4BQ6 - chains E and F of the 3 polymer chains in the assembly; structure by X-ray diffraction, 2.30 A resolution.

# Chain E
Protein: Rgm domain family member B
Source organism: Homo sapiens
Notes: fragment: ectodomain, residues 50-168
Reference sequence: Q6NW40 (RGMB_HUMAN); numbering as in UniProt (aligned over 50-168)
Chain sequence (122 residues; each row starts with the number of its first residue):
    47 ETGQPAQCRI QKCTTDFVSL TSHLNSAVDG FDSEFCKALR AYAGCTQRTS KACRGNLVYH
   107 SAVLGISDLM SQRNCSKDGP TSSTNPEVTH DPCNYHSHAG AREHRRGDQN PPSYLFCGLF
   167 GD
Unresolved in the structure: 47-137, 143-157
Construct notes: expression tag (47-49)
UniProt features mapped onto this chain:
  - site: Asp-168 (Cleavage)
  - glycosylation: Asn-120 (N-linked (GlcNAc...) asparagine)
Reported in the primary citation:
  - post-translational modification sites: Asp-168

# Chain F
Protein: Rgm domain family member B
Source organism: Homo sapiens
Notes: fragment: ectodomain, residues 169-410
Reference sequence: Q6NW40 (RGMB_HUMAN); numbering as in UniProt (aligned over 169-410)
Chain sequence (251 residues; row label = number of the first residue in the row):
   169 PHLRTFKDNF QTCKVEGAWP LIDNNYLSVQ VTNVPVVPGS SATATNKITI IFKAHHGCTD
   229 QKVYQAVTDD LPAAFVDGTT SGGDSDAKSL RIVERESGHY VEMHARYIGT TVFVRQVGRY
   289 LTLAIRMPED LAMSYEESQD LQLCVNGCPL SERIDDGQGQ VSAILGHSLP RTSLVQAWPG
   349 YTLETANTQC HEKMPVKDIY FQSCVFDLLT TGDANFTAAA HSALEDVEAL HPRKERWHIF
   409 PSGTKHHHHH H
Unresolved in the structure: 264-267, 322-419
Disulfide bonds: Cys-181/Cys-316
Construct notes: expression tag (411-419); conflict Gly-225 (Glu in Q6NW40)
UniProt features mapped onto this chain:
  - glycosylation: Asn-383 (N-linked (GlcNAc...) asparagine)
Reported in the primary citation:
  - mutagenesis - P206N: decreased signaling
  - mutagenesis - A186R: abolished signaling

# Chain E / chain F interface
Contacting residue pairs (55; chain E residue first):
  Cys-139(E) with Gly-225(F), hydrogen bond (side chain-backbone); Cys-226(F), disulfide; Ser-257(F); Tyr-275(F)
  Asn-140(E) with Arg-274(F)
  Tyr-141(E) with Arg-274(F), hydrogen bond (backbone-backbone); Tyr-275(F); Ile-276(F); Gly-277(F); Pro-296(F); Asp-298(F), hydrogen bond; Leu-299(F), hydrophobic
  His-142(E) with Asp-298(F), salt bridge
  Ser-159(E) with Pro-296(F); Glu-297(F), hydrogen bond (backbone-backbone)
  Tyr-160(E) with Gly-277(F); Arg-294(F); Met-295(F); Pro-296(F)
  Leu-161(E) with Phe-174(F); Ile-293(F); Arg-294(F); Met-295(F), hydrogen bond (backbone-backbone); Glu-297(F); Ala-300(F), hydrophobic; Met-301(F), hydrophobic
  Phe-162(E) with Arg-172(F), hydrogen bond (backbone-side chain); Thr-173(F); Phe-174(F); Ile-293(F); Arg-294(F)
  Cys-163(E) with Arg-172(F); Phe-174(F), hydrophobic; Leu-291(F); Ala-292(F); Ile-293(F), hydrogen bond (backbone-backbone); Cys-312(F), disulfide
  Gly-164(E) with His-170(F); Leu-171(F); Arg-172(F), hydrogen bond (backbone-backbone); Leu-291(F)
  Leu-165(E) with His-170(F); Leu-189(F), hydrophobic; Val-199(F), hydrophobic; Thr-213(F); Thr-290(F); Leu-291(F), hydrogen bond (backbone-backbone)
  Phe-166(E) with Pro-169(F); His-170(F), hydrogen bond (backbone-backbone); Thr-290(F)
  Gly-167(E) with His-170(F)
  Asp-168(E) with His-170(F); Ala-210(F); Thr-211(F); Ala-212(F)
Interface residues without a listed pair, chain F (35 interface residues in all): Asp-176, Asn-201, Leu-289
Cross-chain cystine bridges: Cys-139(E)/Cys-226(F), Cys-163(E)/Cys-312(F)

# Summary
The interface between chain E and chain F involves 14 residues on one side and 35 on the other; the contacts
include 2 disulfide bonds, 10 hydrogen bonds and 1 salt bridge. Polar pairs include His-142(E)/Asp-298(F),
Cys-139(E)/Gly-225(F) and Tyr-141(E)/Asp-298(F). From the paper: P206N of chain F reduces signaling; a
modification site at Asp-168(E).
Here chain E is Rgm domain family member B and chain F is Rgm domain family member B, both from Homo sapiens.
Entry 4BQ6 (Crystal structure of the RGMB-NEO1 complex form 1) was determined by X-ray diffraction (same
publication as 4BQ7, 4BQ8, 4BQ9, 4BQB and 4BQC).
